9IVS - chains N and O of the 24 polymer chains in the assembly; structure by electron microscopy, 2.97 A resolution.

Chain N (and O):
Molecule: Ras GTPase-activating protein-binding protein 1
From: Homo sapiens
Notes: EC 3.6.4.12, 3.6.4.13; chain O of this document is another copy of the same molecule, construct and numbering; everything in this record applies to it too
Reference sequence: Q13283 (G3BP1_HUMAN); residue numbers follow UniProt; this construct covers 1-138
Amino-acid sequence (141 residues; numbered -2 to 138; the number before each row is that of its first residue; numbers below 1 keep their minus sign (Gly-2 is residue -2)):
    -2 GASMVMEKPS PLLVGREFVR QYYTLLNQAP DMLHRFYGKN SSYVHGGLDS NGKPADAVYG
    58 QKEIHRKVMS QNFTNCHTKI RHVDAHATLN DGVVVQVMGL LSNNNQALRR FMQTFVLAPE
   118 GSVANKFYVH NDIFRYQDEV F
Not modelled in the structure: -2 to 0 (chain O: -2 to 4)
Differences from the reference sequence: expression tag (-2 to 0)
Swiss-Prot annotation at these positions:
  - cross-link (Glycyl lysine isopeptide (Lys-Gly)): Lys36 (interchain with G-Cter in ubiquitin), Lys50 (interchain with G-Cter in ubiquitin), Lys59 (interchain with G-Cter in ubiquitin), Lys64 (interchain with G-Cter in ubiquitin), Lys76 (interchain with G-Cter in ubiquitin), Lys123 (interchain with G-Cter in ubiquitin)
  - natural variant: Arg78 (R78C: Found in a patient with a neurodevelopmental disorder; uncertain significance), Arg132 (R132I: Found in a patient with a neurodevelopmental disorder; uncertain significance)
  - mutagenesis: Phe15 (F15W: Decreased interaction with USP10), Phe33 (F33W: Abolished interaction with CAPRIN1 and ability to undergo liquid-liquid phase separation. Abolished interaction with USP10), Lys36 (K36R: In 10KR; abolished ubiquitination in response to heat shock, leading to decreased stress granule disassembly when associated with R-50, R-59, R-64, R-76, R-123, R-353, R-357, R-376 and R-393 ...), Lys50 (K50R: In 10KR; abolished ubiquitination in response to heat shock, leading to decreased stress granule disassembly when associated with R-36, R-59, R-64, R-76, R-123, R-353, R-357, R-376 and R-393 ...), Lys59 (K59R: In 10KR; abolished ubiquitination in response to heat shock, leading to decreased stress granule disassembly when associated with R-36, R-50, R-64, R-76, R-123, R-353, R-357, R-376 and R-393 ...), Lys64 (K64R: In 10KR; abolished ubiquitination in response to heat shock, leading to decreased stress granule disassembly when associated with R-36, R-50, R-59, R-76, R-123, R-353, R-357, R-376 and R-393 ...), Lys76 (K76R: In 10KR; abolished ubiquitination in response to heat shock, leading to decreased stress granule disassembly when associated with R-36, R-50, R-59, R-64, R-123, R-353, R-357, R-376 and R-393 ...), Lys123 (K123R: In 10KR; abolished ubiquitination in response to heat shock, leading to decreased stress granule disassembly when associated with R-36, R-50, R-59, R-64, R-76, R-353, R-357, R-376 and R-393 ...), Phe124 (F124W: Does not affect interaction with USP10)

How chain N and chain O interact:
Residue-residue contacts (16):
  Met1(N) - Arg17(O)
  Val2(N) - Thr21(O)
  Val2(N) - Thr75(O)
  Met3(N) - Thr21(O)
  Glu4(N) - Thr21(O)
  Glu4(N) - Asn24(O)
  Glu4(N) - Gln25(O)  hydrogen bond (backbone-side chain)
  Glu4(N) - Cys73(O)
  Glu4(N) - His74(O)  salt bridge
  Glu4(N) - Thr75(O)  hydrogen bond (side chain-backbone)
  Lys5(N) - Asn24(O)
  Lys5(N) - Gln25(O)
  Lys5(N) - His74(O)
  Pro6(N) - Asn72(O)
  Ser7(N) - His74(O)
  Pro8(N) - Asn102(O)
Other interface residues (no listed pair), chain O (10 interface residues in all): Tyr20

In short:
8 residues of chain N and 10 residues of chain O are in contact; the contacts include 2 hydrogen bonds and 1
salt bridge. Among the polar pairs are Glu4(N)-His74(O), Glu4(N)-Gln25(O) and Glu4(N)-Thr75(O). Curated
annotation (UniProt) lists 9 mutagenesis sites on chain N.
Both chains are Ras GTPase-activating protein-binding protein 1 (Homo sapiens). Entry 9IVS (Cryo-EM structure
of the CHIKV nsP3 peptide in complex with the NTF2L domain of G3BP1 (Conformation ...) was determined by
electron microscopy together with 9IVQ, 9IVR and 9J5S from the same study.
